8RWL - chains A and B; structure by X-ray diffraction, 2.30 A resolution.

== Chain A (and B) ==
Molecule: Malate dehydrogenase
Organism: Methanopyrus kandleri
Notes: EC 1.1.1.299; chain B of this document is another copy of the same molecule, construct and numbering; everything in this record applies to it too
UniProt: Q8TWG5 (MDH_METKA); numbering as in UniProt (aligned over 1-317)
Amino-acid sequence (317 residues; row label = number of the first residue in the row):
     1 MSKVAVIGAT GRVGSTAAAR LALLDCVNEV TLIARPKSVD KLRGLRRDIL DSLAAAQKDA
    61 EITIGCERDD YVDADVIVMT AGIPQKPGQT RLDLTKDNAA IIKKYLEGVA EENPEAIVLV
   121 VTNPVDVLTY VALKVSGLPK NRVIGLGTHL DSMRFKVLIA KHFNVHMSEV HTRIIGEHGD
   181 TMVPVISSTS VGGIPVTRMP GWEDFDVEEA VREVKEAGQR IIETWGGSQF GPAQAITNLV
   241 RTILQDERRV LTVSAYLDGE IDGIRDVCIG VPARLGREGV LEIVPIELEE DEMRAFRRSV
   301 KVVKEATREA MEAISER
Disordered / not traced: 1, 86-87, 316-317 (chain B: 1, 85-89, 163-167, 192-193, 197-205, 316-317)
Differences from the reference sequence: engineered mutation Gln85 (Arg in Q8TWG5)
Bound ions: Na+: Ala22, Leu24, Val27, Asp59
Residues lining bound ligands: NADPH (NDP; NADPH dihydro-nicotinamide-adenine-dinucleotide phosphate): Gly8, Ala9, Thr10, Gly11, Arg12, Val13, Gly14, Arg35, Ser38, Thr80, Ala81, Gly82, Ile83, Asn98, Ile101, Lys104, Tyr105, Val121, Thr122, Asn123, Val125, Leu146, Leu150, His178, Ser228, Pro232
Swiss-Prot annotation at these positions:
  - active site: His178 (Proton acceptor)
  - binding site (NADP(+)): Gly8 to Gly14, Asn98, Val121 to Asn123
  - binding site (substrate): Arg91, Asn123, Arg154

== Chain A / chain B interface ==
Residue-residue contacts (81; chain A residue first):
  Thr10(A) - Trp225(B)
  Ser15(A) - Trp225(B)
  Ser15(A) - Phe230(B)
  Thr16(A) - Phe230(B)
  Ala19(A) - Arg20(B)
  Ala19(A) - Phe230(B)  hydrophobic
  Arg20(A) - Ala19(B)
  Leu23(A) - Arg20(B)
  Asp40(A) - Thr224(B)
  Lys41(A) - Thr224(B)
  Lys41(A) - Trp225(B)
  Gly44(A) - Ile221(B)
  Gly44(A) - Thr224(B)  hydrogen bond (backbone-side chain)
  Gly44(A) - Trp225(B)
  Leu45(A) - Trp225(B)
  Leu45(A) - Phe230(B)  hydrophobic
  Arg47(A) - Arg220(B)
  Asp48(A) - Ser228(B)
  Asp48(A) - Gln229(B)  hydrogen bond (side chain-backbone)
  Asp48(A) - Phe230(B)  hydrogen bond (side chain-backbone)
  Asp48(A) - Gly231(B)  hydrogen bond (side chain-backbone)
  Asp48(A) - Pro232(B)
  Leu50(A) - Val157(B)
  Asp51(A) - Arg154(B)  salt bridge
  Asp51(A) - Ile221(B)
  Ser52(A) - Phe230(B)
  Ser52(A) - Gly231(B)
  Ser52(A) - Gln234(B)
  Ala54(A) - Met153(B)
  Ala54(A) - Lys156(B)  hydrogen bond (backbone-side chain)
  Ala55(A) - Met153(B)  hydrophobic
  Ala55(A) - Gln234(B)
  Ala55(A) - Asn238(B)  hydrogen bond (backbone-side chain)
  Ala56(A) - Gln234(B)
  Asp59(A) - Ser168(B)
  Met153(A) - Ala54(B)
  Met153(A) - Ala55(B)  hydrophobic
  Arg154(A) - Asp51(B)  salt bridge
  Lys156(A) - Ala54(B)  hydrogen bond (side chain-backbone)
  Lys156(A) - Gln57(B)  hydrogen bond
  Val157(A) - Leu50(B)
  Val157(A) - Asp51(B)
  Val157(A) - Ala54(B)  hydrophobic
  Lys161(A) - Ala60(B)
  Lys161(A) - Glu61(B)  salt bridge
  Val165(A) - Asp59(B)
  His166(A) - Gln57(B)
  His166(A) - Lys58(B)
  His166(A) - Asp59(B)
  Met167(A) - Leu50(B)
  Met167(A) - Leu53(B)  hydrophobic
  Met167(A) - Ala54(B)
  Met167(A) - Lys58(B)
  Met167(A) - Asp59(B)  hydrogen bond (backbone-side chain)
  Ser168(A) - Gln57(B)
  Arg220(A) - Arg47(B)
  Ile221(A) - Arg47(B)
  Thr224(A) - Asp40(B)
  Thr224(A) - Lys41(B)
  Thr224(A) - Gly44(B)
  Trp225(A) - Thr10(B)
  Trp225(A) - Ser15(B)
  Trp225(A) - Lys41(B)
  Trp225(A) - Gly44(B)
  Trp225(A) - Leu45(B)
  Ser228(A) - Asp48(B)
  Gln229(A) - Asp48(B)  hydrogen bond (backbone-side chain)
  Gln229(A) - Gln229(B)
  Phe230(A) - Ser15(B)
  Phe230(A) - Thr16(B)
  Phe230(A) - Ala19(B)  hydrophobic
  Phe230(A) - Leu45(B)  hydrophobic
  Phe230(A) - Asp48(B)  hydrogen bond (backbone-side chain)
  Phe230(A) - Ser52(B)
  Gly231(A) - Asp48(B)  hydrogen bond (backbone-side chain)
  Gly231(A) - Ser52(B)
  Pro232(A) - Asp48(B)
  Gln234(A) - Ser52(B)
  Gln234(A) - Ala55(B)
  Gln234(A) - Ala56(B)
  Asn238(A) - Ala55(B)  hydrogen bond (side chain-backbone)
Also at the interface, not in a pair above, chain A (46 interface residues in all): Ala9, Gly11, Ile49, Gln57, Glu213, Ala217, Ala235
Also at the interface, not in a pair above, chain B (44 interface residues in all): Ala9, Leu23, Ile49, Leu150, Ala235

== In short ==
46 residues of chain A face 44 of chain B across their interface; the contacts include 13 hydrogen bonds and 3
salt bridges. Among the polar pairs are Asp51(A)-Arg154(B), Lys161(A)-Glu61(B) and Gly44(A)-Thr224(B). Bound
to chain A: NADPH.
Chain A and chain B are both Malate dehydrogenase (Methanopyrus kandleri); the structure, Crystal structure of
Methanopyrus kandleri malate dehydrogenase mutant 1, was determined by X-ray diffraction, deposited together
with 9QCG, 8RS5 and 9END.
